8JIT - chains P and R of the 6 polymer chains in the assembly; structure by electron microscopy, 2.91 A resolution.

# Chain P
Molecule: MEDI0382
Chain sequence (29 residues; row label = number of the first residue in the row):
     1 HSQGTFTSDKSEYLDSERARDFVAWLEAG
Glycans and other covalent adducts: N-hexadecanoyl-L-glutamic acid (D6M) linked to K10

# Chain R
Molecule: Glucagon receptor
Organism: Homo sapiens
Reference sequence: P47871 (GLR_HUMAN); residue numbers follow UniProt; this construct covers 27-431
Chain sequence (405 residues; each row starts with the number of its first residue):
    27 QVMDFLFEKWKLYGDQCHHNLSLLPPPTELVCNRTFDKYSCWPDTPANTT
    77 ANISCPWYLPWHHKVQHRFVFKRCGPDGQWVRGPRGQPWRDASQCQMDGE
   127 EIEVQKEVAKMYSSFQVMYTVGYSLSLGALLLALAILGGLSKLHCTRNAI
   177 HANLFASFVLKASSVLVIDGLLRTRYSQKIGDDLSVSTWLSDGAVAGCRV
   227 AAVFMQYGIVANYCWLLVEGLYLHNLLGLATLPERSFFSLYLGIGWGAPM
   277 LFVVPWAVVKCLFENVQCWTSNDNMGFWWILRFPVFLAILINFFIFVRIV
   327 QLLVAKLRARQMHHTDYKFRLAKSTLTLIPLLGVHEVVFAFVTDEHAQGT
   377 LRSAKLFFDLFLSSFQGLLVAVLYCFLNKEVQSELRRRWHRWRLGKVLWE
   427 ERNTS
Not modelled in the structure: 422-431
Disulfides: C43-C67, C58-C100, C81-C121, C224-C294

# How chain P and chain R interact
Pairs across the interface (59; chain P residue first):
  H1(P) with Q232(R); I235(R); Y239(R), hydrogen bond (backbone-side chain); W304(R); R308(R); V311(R)
  S2(P) with K381(R); L382(R); D385(R)
  Q3(P) with Y145(R); Y149(R), hydrogen bond; V191(R); L386(R)
  G4(P) with N298(R)
  T5(P) with W304(R); R378(R), hydrogen bond; L382(R)
  F6(P) with Y138(R), hydrophobic; F141(R), hydrophobic; Q142(R); Y145(R), hydrophobic; L386(R), hydrophobic
  T7(P) with T296(R)
  S8(P) with T296(R); S297(R); N298(R), hydrogen bond (side chain-backbone)
  D9(P) with Y138(R); R378(R), salt bridge
  K10(P) with Q142(R)
  S11(P) with T296(R)
  E12(P) with Q27(R)
  Y13(P) with Q131(R); V134(R), hydrophobic; A135(R); Y138(R), hydrophobic
  L14(P) with Y202(R), hydrophobic
  D15(P) with Q27(R), hydrogen bond (side chain-backbone); V28(R), hydrogen bond (side chain-backbone); M29(R), hydrogen bond (side chain-backbone); Q293(R)
  E17(P) with Q131(R)
  R18(P) with M29(R); Y202(R); Q204(R), hydrogen bond (side chain-backbone); W215(R)
  A19(P) with M29(R)
  R20(P) with M123(R); I128(R); Q131(R)
  F22(P) with L32(R), hydrophobic; V212(R), hydrophobic
  W25(P) with I206(R), hydrogen bond (side chain-backbone); G207(R), hydrogen bond (side chain-backbone); D208(R)
  L26(P) with W36(R); K64(R); Y65(R), hydrophobic; Y84(R)
  E27(P) with Y65(R)
Interface residues without a listed pair, chain P (24 interface residues in all): V23
Interface residues without a listed pair, chain R (50 interface residues in all): D63, P86, W87, A118, L198, R201, D209, L307, D370

# Overview
Chain P and chain R form an interface of 24 and 50 residues respectively, with 10 hydrogen bonds and 1 salt
bridge. Polar pairs include D9(P)-R378(R), H1(P)-Y239(R) and Q3(P)-Y149(R).
Chain P is MEDI0382 and chain R is Glucagon receptor (Homo sapiens); the structure, Cryo-EM structure of the
GLP-1R/GCGR dual agonist MEDI0382-bound human GCGR-Gs complex, was determined by electron microscopy together
with 8JIS, 8JIQ, 8JIU, 8JIP and 8JIR from the same study.
